Entry 1SZD (X-ray diffraction, 1.50 A resolution); this record covers chains A and B.

Chain A:
Name: NAD-dependent deacetylase HST2
From: Saccharomyces cerevisiae
Notes: EC 3.5.1.-; fragment: catalytic core domain
UniProt: P53686 (HST2_YEAST); residue numbers follow UniProt; this construct covers 1-294
Chain sequence (297 residues; each row starts with the number of its first residue; numbers below 1 keep their minus sign (Met-2 is residue -2)):
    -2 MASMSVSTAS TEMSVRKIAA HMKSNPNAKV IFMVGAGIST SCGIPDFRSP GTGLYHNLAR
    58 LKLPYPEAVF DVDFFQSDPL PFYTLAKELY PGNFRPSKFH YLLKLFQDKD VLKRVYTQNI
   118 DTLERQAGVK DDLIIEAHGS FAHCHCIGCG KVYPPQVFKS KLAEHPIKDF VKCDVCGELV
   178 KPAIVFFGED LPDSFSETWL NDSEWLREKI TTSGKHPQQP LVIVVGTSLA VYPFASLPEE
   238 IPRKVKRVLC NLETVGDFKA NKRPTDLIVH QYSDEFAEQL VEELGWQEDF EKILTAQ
Unresolved in the structure: 210-214, 294
Differences from the reference sequence: expression tag (-2 to 0)
Metal / ion sites: Zn2+: Cys143, Cys146, Cys170, Cys173
Small-molecule neighbours: adenosine-5-diphosphoribose (APR): Gly32, Ala33, Gly34, Thr37, Phe44, Arg45, Glu64, Phe67, Gln115, Asn116, Phe184, Gly223, Thr224, Ser225, Leu226, Val228, Cys247, Asn248, Leu249, Glu250, Val252, Gln268, Tyr269, Ser270
Swiss-Prot annotation at these positions:
  - active site: His135 (Proton acceptor)
  - binding site (NAD(+)): Gln115 to Asp118, Gly223 to Ser225, Asn248 to Glu250, Ser270
  - binding site (Zn(2+)): Cys143, Cys146, Cys170, Cys173
  - modified residue: Ser2 (N-acetylserine)
  - mutagenesis: Ile117 (I117A/D/H/W/Y: Nearly or completely catalytically inactive; I117F/V: Near wild-type activity for deacetylation. Increases slightly the KM for NAD(+) to 25 uM)
Reported in the primary citation:
  - binding site for adenosine-5-diphosphoribose: Ala33, Gly34, Thr37, Phe44
  - conformationally variable residues (loop rearrangement): Ile35 to Pro63
  - catalytic residues: His135 (proposed by the authors, not directly observed)

Chain B:
Name: Histone H4 peptide
UniProt: P02309 (H4_YEAST); residues 12-21 here = UniProt positions 12-21
Chain sequence (10 residues; numbered 12 to 21; the number before each row is that of its first residue):
    12 KGGAKRHRKI
Unresolved in the structure: 20-21
Modified positions: Lys16 (n(6)-acetyllysine; ALY)
Differences from the reference sequence: modified residue (16)

How chain A and chain B interact:
Pairs across the interface (29; chain A residue first):
  Glu64(A) - His18(B)  salt bridge
  His135(A) - Lys16(B)
  Ile181(A) - Lys16(B)
  Val182(A) - Lys16(B)
  Phe183(A) - Lys16(B)
  Phe184(A) - Lys16(B)
  Phe184(A) - Arg17(B)
  Phe184(A) - His18(B)
  Gly185(A) - Ala15(B)
  Gly185(A) - Lys16(B)  hydrogen bond (backbone-backbone)
  Glu186(A) - Ala15(B)
  Glu186(A) - Lys16(B)  hydrogen bond (backbone-backbone)
  Asp187(A) - Gly14(B)
  Asp187(A) - Ala15(B)  hydrogen bond (side chain-backbone)
  Asp190(A) - Lys12(B)  salt bridge
  Ser193(A) - Lys12(B)  hydrogen bond (side chain-backbone)
  Ala227(A) - Arg17(B)
  Ala227(A) - His18(B)  hydrogen bond (backbone-side chain)
  Ala227(A) - Arg19(B)
  Val228(A) - Lys16(B)
  Val228(A) - Arg17(B)
  Val228(A) - His18(B)
  Tyr229(A) - Ala15(B)
  Tyr229(A) - Lys16(B)
  Tyr229(A) - Arg17(B)  hydrogen bond (backbone-backbone)
  Tyr229(A) - Arg19(B)
  Pro230(A) - Gly13(B)
  Pro230(A) - Gly14(B)
  Pro230(A) - Arg17(B)
Other interface residues (no listed pair), chain A (19 interface residues in all): Phe67, Ile117, Leu188, Glu194

Overview:
The interface between chain A and chain B involves 19 residues on one side and 8 on the other; the contacts
include 6 hydrogen bonds and 2 salt bridges. Among the polar pairs are Glu64(A)-His18(B), Asp190(A)-Lys12(B)
and Asp187(A)-Ala15(B). From the paper: the catalytic residue His135(A); a binding site for
adenosine-5-diphosphoribose at Ala33(A), Gly34(A) and Thr37(A) among others.
Here chain A is NAD-dependent deacetylase HST2 (Saccharomyces cerevisiae) and chain B is Histone H4 peptide.
Entry 1SZD (Structural basis for nicotinamide cleavage and ADP-ribose transfer by NAD+-dependent Sir2
histone/protein deacetylases) was determined by X-ray diffraction together with 1SZC from the same study.
